PDB entry 8EAT | electron microscopy, 3.10 A resolution | chains c and o of the 15 polymer chains in the assembly

[Chain c]
Protein: V-type proton ATPase subunit c''
Organism: Saccharomyces cerevisiae
UniProtKB: P23968 (VATO_YEAST); residues 1-213 here = UniProt positions 1-213
Chain sequence (213 residues; each row starts with the number of its first residue):
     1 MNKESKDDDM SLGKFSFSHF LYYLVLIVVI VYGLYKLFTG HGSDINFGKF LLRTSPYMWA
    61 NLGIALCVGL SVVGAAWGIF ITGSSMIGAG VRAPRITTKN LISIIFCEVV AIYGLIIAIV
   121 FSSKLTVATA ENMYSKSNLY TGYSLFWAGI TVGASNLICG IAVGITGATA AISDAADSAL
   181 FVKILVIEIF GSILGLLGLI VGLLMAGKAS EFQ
Unresolved in the structure: 1-15
Swiss-Prot annotation at these positions:
  - site: Glu-108 (Essential for proton translocation)
  - mutagenesis: Glu-108 (E108D: Partial inactivation; E108L/Q/V: Inactivation)

[Chain o]
Protein: V-type proton ATPase subunit c'
Organism: Saccharomyces cerevisiae
UniProtKB: P32842 (VATL2_YEAST); numbering as in UniProt (aligned over 1-164)
Chain sequence (164 residues; numbered 1 to 164; the number before each row is that of its first residue):
     1 MSTQLASNIY APLYAPFFGF AGCAAAMVLS CLGAAIGTAK SGIGIAGIGT FKPELIMKSL
    61 IPVVMSGILA IYGLVVAVLI AGNLSPTEDY TLFNGFMHLS CGLCVGFACL SSGYAIGMVG
   121 DVGVRKYMHQ PRLFVGIVLI LIFSEVLGLY GMIVALILNT RGSE
Unresolved in the structure: 1-6
Swiss-Prot annotation at these positions:
  - site: Glu-145 (Essential for proton translocation)
  - mutagenesis: Glu-145 (E145D: Partial inactivation; E145L/Q: Inactivation)

[How chain c and chain o interact]
Residue-residue contacts (67; chain c residue first):
  Gly-48(c) with Tyr-14(o)
  Leu-51(c) with Tyr-14(o), hydrophobic; Phe-17(o), hydrophobic
  Leu-52(c) with Leu-13(o), hydrophobic; Tyr-14(o), hydrophobic
  Lys-136(c) with Leu-13(o); Ser-85(o); Pro-86(o), hydrogen bond (side chain-backbone); Glu-88(o), hydrogen bond (side chain-backbone)
  Leu-139(c) with Leu-13(o), hydrophobic
  Tyr-140(c) with Pro-16(o), hydrophobic; Phe-20(o), hydrophobic; Leu-84(o); Ser-85(o); Pro-86(o), hydrophobic
  Tyr-143(c) with Leu-13(o); Tyr-14(o); Phe-17(o), hydrophobic; Phe-20(o)
  Ser-144(c) with Phe-20(o)
  Trp-147(c) with Phe-17(o); Phe-20(o); Ala-21(o); Ala-24(o), hydrophobic
  Ile-150(c) with Val-28(o)
  Thr-151(c) with Ala-24(o); Met-27(o); Val-28(o)
  Ala-154(c) with Val-28(o), hydrophobic
  Ser-155(c) with Met-27(o)
  Ile-158(c) with Val-28(o); Cys-31(o); Leu-32(o), hydrophobic; Ala-35(o), hydrophobic
  Ala-162(c) with Ala-35(o), hydrophobic
  Thr-169(c) with Ile-43(o); Ala-46(o)
  Ser-173(c) with Ala-46(o)
  Leu-180(c) with Gly-49(o); Pro-53(o), hydrophobic
  Lys-183(c) with Ile-45(o), hydrogen bond (side chain-backbone)
  Ile-184(c) with Ala-46(o), hydrophobic
  Val-186(c) with Leu-60(o), hydrophobic
  Ile-187(c) with Thr-38(o); Gly-42(o); Ile-45(o), hydrophobic; Leu-60(o), hydrophobic
  Phe-190(c) with Val-63(o), hydrophobic
  Leu-194(c) with Cys-31(o), hydrogen bond (backbone-side chain); Ala-34(o), hydrophobic; Ala-35(o); Ala-70(o), hydrophobic
  Leu-197(c) with Met-27(o), hydrophobic; Ala-70(o), hydrophobic; Leu-74(o), hydrophobic
  Val-201(c) with Met-27(o), hydrophobic; Leu-74(o), hydrophobic; Ala-77(o), hydrophobic
  Leu-204(c) with Val-78(o), hydrophobic; Ala-81(o)
  Met-205(c) with Phe-20(o); Cys-23(o), hydrophobic
  Lys-208(c) with Ala-81(o); Gly-82(o), hydrogen bond (side chain-backbone); Leu-84(o), hydrogen bond (side chain-backbone); Ser-85(o); Pro-86(o)
Also at the interface, not in a pair above, chain c (40 interface residues in all): Trp-59, Tyr-134, Ser-135, Ser-137, Phe-146, Ile-165, Thr-166, Ala-176, Gly-191, Gly-198, Ile-200
Also at the interface, not in a pair above, chain o (39 interface residues in all): Phe-18, Ala-39, Ile-48, Thr-50, Val-64, Ile-71

[Summary]
Chain c and chain o form an interface of 40 and 39 residues respectively; the contacts include 6 hydrogen
bonds. Among the polar pairs are Lys-136(c)/Pro-86(o), Lys-136(c)/Glu-88(o) and Lys-183(c)/Ile-45(o). UniProt
lists one mutagenesis site on chain c; one mutagenesis site on chain o.
Here chain c is V-type proton ATPase subunit c'' and chain o is V-type proton ATPase subunit c', both from
Saccharomyces cerevisiae. Entry 8EAT (Yeast VO missing subunits a, e, and f in complex with Vma12-22p) was
determined by electron microscopy together with 8EAS and 8EAV from the same study.
